Entry 7MNI (X-ray diffraction, 2.00 A resolution); this record covers chains A and B.

== Chain A ==
Protein: Nuclear pore complex protein Nup88
From: Homo sapiens
Notes: fragment: N-terminal domain of NUP88
Reference sequence: Q99567 (NUP88_HUMAN); residue numbers follow UniProt; this construct covers 1-493
Amino-acid sequence (494 residues; row label = number of the first residue in the row; numbering starts at 0):
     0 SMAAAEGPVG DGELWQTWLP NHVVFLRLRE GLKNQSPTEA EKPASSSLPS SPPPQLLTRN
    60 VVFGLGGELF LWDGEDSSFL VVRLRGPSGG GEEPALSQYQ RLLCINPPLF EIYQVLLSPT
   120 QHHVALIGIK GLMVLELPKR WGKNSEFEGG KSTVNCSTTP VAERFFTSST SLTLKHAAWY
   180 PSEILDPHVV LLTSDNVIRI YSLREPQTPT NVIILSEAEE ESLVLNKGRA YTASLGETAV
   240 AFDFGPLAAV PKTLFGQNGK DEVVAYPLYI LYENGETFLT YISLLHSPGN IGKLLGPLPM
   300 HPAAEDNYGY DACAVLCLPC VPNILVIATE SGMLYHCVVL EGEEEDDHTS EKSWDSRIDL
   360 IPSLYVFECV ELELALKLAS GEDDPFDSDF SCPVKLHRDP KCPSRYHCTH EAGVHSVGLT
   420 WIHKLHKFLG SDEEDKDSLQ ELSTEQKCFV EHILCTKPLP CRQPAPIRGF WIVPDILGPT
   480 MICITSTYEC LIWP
Unresolved in the structure: 0-12, 34-54, 86-93, 216-226, 342-358, 376-388, 459-460
Construct notes: expression tag (0)
Curated features (UniProtKB/Swiss-Prot):
  - modified residue: Ala2 (N-acetylalanine), Ser35 (Phosphoserine), Ser50 (Phosphoserine), Ser379 (Phosphoserine), Ser437 (Phosphoserine), Ser442 (Phosphoserine)
  - natural variant: Asp434 (D434Y: In FADS4)
Reported in the primary citation:
  - disease-associated variants - D434Y: decreased binding to NUP214TAIL (proposed by the authors, not directly observed)

== Chain B ==
Protein: Nuclear pore complex protein Nup98
From: Homo sapiens
Notes: EC 3.4.21.-; fragment: NUP98 C-terminal Autoproteolytic Domain
Reference sequence: P52948-2 (NUP98-2_HUMAN); residues 715-863 here = UniProt positions 715-863
Amino-acid sequence (153 residues; numbered 711 to 863; the number before each row is that of its first residue):
   711 GPHMAGIILT KVGYYTIPSM DDLAKITNEK GECIVSDFTI GRKGYGSIYF EGDVNLTNLN
   771 LDDIVHIRRK EVVVYLDDNQ KPPVGEGLNR KAEVTLDGVW PTDKTSRCLI KSPDRLADIN
   831 YEGRLEAVSR KQGAQFKEYR PETGSWVFKV SHF
Unresolved in the structure: 711-713
Construct notes: expression tag (711-714)

== Interface between chain A and chain B ==
Pairs across the interface - 52 pairs, chain A then chain B:
  Arg228(A) with Val784(B), hydrogen bond (side chain-backbone); Tyr785(B), hydrogen bond (side chain-backbone); Leu786(B); Lys791(B); Phe863(B), hydrogen bond (side chain-backbone)
  Ala229(A) with Glu781(B); Val782(B); Val783(B), hydrophobic; Gln842(B)
  Tyr230(A) with Glu781(B); Val782(B), hydrogen bond (backbone-backbone); Gln842(B); Phe858(B), hydrophobic; Val860(B); His862(B), hydrogen bond (side chain-backbone); Phe863(B), hydrophobic
  Thr231(A) with Lys780(B), hydrogen bond (side chain-backbone); Val838(B); Gln842(B), hydrogen bond (backbone-side chain); Trp856(B)
  Ala232(A) with Lys780(B), hydrogen bond (backbone-backbone); Val809(B), hydrophobic; Trp856(B), hydrophobic
  Ser233(A) with Lys780(B)
  Leu234(A) with Gln842(B)
  Glu272(A) with Arg834(B), salt bridge
  Asn273(A) with Lys814(B), hydrogen bond (backbone-side chain)
  Gly274(A) with Lys814(B)
  Glu275(A) with Arg817(B), salt bridge
  Pro296(A) with Arg817(B)
  Pro298(A) with Lys814(B); Thr815(B)
  Met299(A) with Lys814(B), hydrogen bond (backbone-backbone); Thr815(B), hydrogen bond (backbone-side chain)
  His300(A) with Thr815(B)
  Pro301(A) with Thr815(B)
  Ala302(A) with Thr815(B)
  Ala303(A) with Arg825(B), hydrogen bond (backbone-side chain)
  Glu304(A) with Arg825(B), hydrogen bond (backbone-side chain); Ile829(B)
  Asp305(A) with Ile829(B)
  Asn306(A) with Thr812(B), hydrogen bond (side chain-backbone); Asp813(B); Lys814(B), hydrogen bond (side chain-backbone)
  Tyr307(A) with Lys814(B), hydrogen bond (backbone-side chain)
  Gly308(A) with Lys814(B), hydrogen bond (backbone-side chain)
  Tyr309(A) with Ile829(B), hydrogen bond (side chain-backbone); Asn830(B); Tyr831(B); Arg834(B)
  Asp310(A) with Arg834(B), salt bridge; Lys841(B), salt bridge
Other interface residues (no listed pair), chain A (27 interface residues in all): Gly235, Leu297
Other interface residues (no listed pair), chain B (32 interface residues in all): Asp787, Leu806, Ile820, Asp828, Ala844

== In short ==
Chain A and chain B form an interface of 27 and 32 residues respectively, with 18 hydrogen bonds and 4 salt
bridges. Among the polar pairs are Glu272(A)-Arg834(B), Glu275(A)-Arg817(B) and Asp310(A)-Arg834(B). From the
paper: D434Y of chain A reduces binding to NUP214TAIL.
Here chain A is Nuclear pore complex protein Nup88 and chain B is Nuclear pore complex protein Nup98, both
from Homo sapiens. Entry 7MNI (Crystal structure of the N-terminal domain of NUP88 in complex with NUP98
C-terminal Autoproteolytic Domain) was determined by X-ray diffraction (same publication as 7MNL, 7MNM, 7MNN,
7MNO, 7MNP, 7MNQ and 14 further entries).
